PDB entry 5KR9 | X-ray diffraction, 2.25 A resolution | chains A and B of the 4 polymer chains in the assembly

Chain A (and B):
Name: Estrogen receptor
Source organism: Homo sapiens
Notes: fragment: ligand-binding domain; chain B of this document is another copy of the same molecule, construct and numbering; everything in this record applies to it too
UniProt: P03372 (ESR1_HUMAN), isoform P03372-3; residues 298-554 here correspond to UniProt positions 125-381 (UniProt number = residue number - 173)
Chain sequence (257 residues; numbered 298 to 554; the number before each row is that of its first residue):
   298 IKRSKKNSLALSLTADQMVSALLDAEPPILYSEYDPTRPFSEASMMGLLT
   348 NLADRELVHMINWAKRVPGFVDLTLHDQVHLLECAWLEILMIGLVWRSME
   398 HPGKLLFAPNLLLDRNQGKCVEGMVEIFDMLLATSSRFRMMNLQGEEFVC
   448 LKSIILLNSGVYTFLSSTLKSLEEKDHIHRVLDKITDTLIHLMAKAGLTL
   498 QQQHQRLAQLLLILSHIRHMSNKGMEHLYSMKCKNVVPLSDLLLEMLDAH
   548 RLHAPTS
Disordered / not traced: 298-303, 462-471, 550-554 (chain B: 298-304, 460-470, 549-554)
Construct notes: engineered mutation S537 (Tyr364 in P03372)
Ligand contacts: Coumestrol (CUE): M343, L346, L349, A350, E353, L384, L387, M388, L391, R394, F404, M421, I424, L428, G521, H524, L525, M528

Interface between chain A and chain B:
Contacting residue pairs (53):
  R434(A) with Y459(B), hydrogen bond; H476(B), hydrogen bond
  I451(A) with L509(B), hydrophobic
  N455(A) with L509(B); H513(B), hydrogen bond (backbone-side chain)
  S456(A) with H513(B)
  V458(A) with H513(B)
  Y459(A) with A430(B); R434(B), hydrogen bond; I510(B); H513(B)
  H476(A) with R434(B), hydrogen bond
  D480(A) with Q502(B); Q506(B), hydrogen bond
  T483(A) with H501(B); A505(B)
  D484(A) with Q498(B), hydrogen bond; H501(B), salt bridge; Q502(B), hydrogen bond
  I487(A) with H501(B)
  L497(A) with L497(B), hydrophobic
  Q498(A) with D484(B), hydrogen bond
  H501(A) with T483(B); D484(B), salt bridge; I487(B); H501(B); L504(B)
  Q502(A) with D480(B); D484(B), hydrogen bond
  L504(A) with H501(B)
  A505(A) with T483(B); L508(B), hydrophobic
  Q506(A) with D480(B), hydrogen bond
  L508(A) with A505(B), hydrophobic
  L509(A) with I451(B), hydrophobic; N455(B); L511(B), hydrophobic
  I510(A) with Y459(B)
  L511(A) with L509(B), hydrophobic
  S512(A) with R515(B), hydrogen bond
  H513(A) with N455(B), hydrogen bond (side chain-backbone); V458(B); Y459(B); R515(B)
  R515(A) with S512(B), hydrogen bond; H513(B), hydrogen bond; H516(B)
  H516(A) with R515(B), hydrogen bond; N519(B), hydrogen bond
  N519(A) with H516(B), hydrogen bond; N519(B), hydrogen bond
  K520(A) with H547(B), hydrogen bond (side chain-backbone)
  H547(A) with K520(B), hydrogen bond (backbone-side chain)
Also at the interface, not in a pair above, chain A (32 interface residues in all): A430, T460, E523
Also at the interface, not in a pair above, chain B (33 interface residues in all): M427, S456, L479, E523

Summary:
Chain A and chain B form an interface of 32 and 33 residues respectively; the contacts include 21 hydrogen
bonds and 2 salt bridges. Polar contacts include D484(A)-H501(B), R434(A)-Y459(B) and R434(A)-H476(B). Chain A
binds Coumestrol.
Chain A and chain B are both Estrogen receptor (Homo sapiens); the structure, Crystal Structure of the
ER-alpha Ligand-binding Domain (Y537S) in Complex with Coumestrol, was determined by X-ray diffraction (same
publication as 5KRA, 5KRC, 5KRF, 5KRH, 5KRI, 5KRJ and 43 further entries).
